PDB entry 7L3V | X-ray diffraction, 1.98 A resolution | chain A

# Chain A
Molecule: Phosphoenolpyruvate carboxykinase, cytosolic [GTP]
Organism: Rattus norvegicus
Notes: EC 4.1.1.32, 2.7.11.-
UniProt: P07379 (PCKGC_RAT); residue numbers follow UniProt; this construct covers 1-622
Sequence (624 residues; numbered -1 to 622; the number before each row is that of its first residue; numbers below 1 keep their minus sign (Gly-1 is residue -1)):
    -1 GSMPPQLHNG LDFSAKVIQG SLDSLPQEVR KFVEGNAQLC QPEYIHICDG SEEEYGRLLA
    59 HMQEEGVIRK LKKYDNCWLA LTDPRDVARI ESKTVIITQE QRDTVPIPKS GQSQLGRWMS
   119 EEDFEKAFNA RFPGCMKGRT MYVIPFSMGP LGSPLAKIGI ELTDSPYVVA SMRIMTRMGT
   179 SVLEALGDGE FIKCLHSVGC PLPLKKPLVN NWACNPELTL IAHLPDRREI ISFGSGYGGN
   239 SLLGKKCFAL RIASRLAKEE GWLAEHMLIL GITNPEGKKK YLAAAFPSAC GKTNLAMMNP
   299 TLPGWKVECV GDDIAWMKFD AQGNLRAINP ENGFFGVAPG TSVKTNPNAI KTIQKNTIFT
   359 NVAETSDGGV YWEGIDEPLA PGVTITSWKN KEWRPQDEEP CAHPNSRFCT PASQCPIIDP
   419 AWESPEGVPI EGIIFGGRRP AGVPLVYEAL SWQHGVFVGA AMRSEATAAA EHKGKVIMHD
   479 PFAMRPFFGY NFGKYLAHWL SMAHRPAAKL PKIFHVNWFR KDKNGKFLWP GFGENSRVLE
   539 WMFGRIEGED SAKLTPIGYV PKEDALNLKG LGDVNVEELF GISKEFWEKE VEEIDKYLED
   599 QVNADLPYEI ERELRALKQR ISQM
Not modelled in the structure: -1 to 9, 394-396, 464-472
Construct notes: expression tag (-1 to 0)
Metal / ion sites: Mn2+ site 1: Glu63, Glu607; Mn2+ site 2: Leu79, Asn208; Mn2+ site 3: Lys244, His264, Asp311; Mn2+ site 4: Thr291 (together with GDP, phosphoenolpyruvate)
Small-molecule neighbours:
  - carbon dioxide (CO2): Ala86, Arg87, Tyr235, Gly236, Gly237, Phe333, Asn403, Arg405
  - GDP (guanosine-5'-diphosphate): Pro285, Ser286, Ala287, Cys288, Gly289, Lys290, Thr291, Asn292, Val335, Pro337, Gly338, Thr343, Arg436, Trp516, Phe517, Phe525, Pro528, Gly529, Phe530, Asn533
  - phosphoenolpyruvate: Arg87, Lys244, His264, Ser286, Ala287, Lys290, Thr291, Asp311, Phe333, Val335, Arg405, Phe485
Swiss-Prot annotation at these positions:
  - region: Gly457 to Gly487 (Omega-loop)
  - active site: Cys288
  - binding site (substrate): Arg87, Tyr235 to Gly237, Ser286, Asn403 to Arg405
  - binding site (Mn(2+)): Lys244, His264, Asp311
  - binding site (GTP): Ala287 to Asn292, Arg405, Arg436, Phe530 to Asn533
  - modified residue: Ser19 (Phosphoserine), Lys70 (N6-acetyllysine), Lys71 (N6-acetyllysine), Ser90 (Phosphoserine), Lys91 (N6-acetyllysine), Ser118 (Phosphoserine), Thr178 (Phosphothreonine), Ser286 (Phosphoserine), Lys473 (N6-acetyllysine), Lys521 (N6-acetyllysine), Lys524 (N6-acetyllysine), Lys594 (N6-acetyllysine)
  - mutagenesis: Glu89 (E89A/D/Q: Abolished phosphoenolpyruvate carboxykinase activity; decreased affinity for oxaloacetate), Ser90 (S90A: Decreased phosphorylation and increased acetylation levels), Lys91 (K91Q: 3-fold decrease of affinity for phosphoenolpyruvate), His477 (H477R: Destabilization of the closed state of the omega-loop, resulting in decreased capture rates for the weaker binding substrates associated with catalysis in the phosphoenolpyruvate to ...)
What the authors report for this chain:
  - binding site for carbon dioxide: Arg87, Gly237, Asn403

# Summary
Bound to chain A: carbon dioxide, GDP and phosphoenolpyruvate. Glu63 and Glu607 form the Mn2+ site 1. Leu79
and Asn208 coordinate Mn2+ site 2. UniProt lists active-site residue Cys288, 8 substrate-binding residues, 3
Mn2+-binding residues and 12 GTP-binding residues. From the paper: a binding site for carbon dioxide at Arg87,
Gly237 and Asn403.
Chain A is Phosphoenolpyruvate carboxykinase, cytosolic [GTP] (Rattus norvegicus); the structure, PEPCK MMQX
structure 120ms post-mixing with oxaloacetic acid, was determined by X-ray diffraction together with 7L36 and
7L3M from the same study.
